PDB entry 6H98 | X-ray diffraction, 1.80 A resolution | chain A

[Chain A]
Molecule: Sulfurtransferase
From: Chlorobium limicola
UniProt: B3ECE3 (B3ECE3_CHLL2); residue numbers follow UniProt; this construct covers 35-457
Chain sequence (441 residues; each row starts with the number of its first residue; note: 35 numbers in that range are skipped by the numbering (no residue carries them; nothing is unmodelled there); numbers below 1 keep their minus sign (Met-18 is residue -18)):
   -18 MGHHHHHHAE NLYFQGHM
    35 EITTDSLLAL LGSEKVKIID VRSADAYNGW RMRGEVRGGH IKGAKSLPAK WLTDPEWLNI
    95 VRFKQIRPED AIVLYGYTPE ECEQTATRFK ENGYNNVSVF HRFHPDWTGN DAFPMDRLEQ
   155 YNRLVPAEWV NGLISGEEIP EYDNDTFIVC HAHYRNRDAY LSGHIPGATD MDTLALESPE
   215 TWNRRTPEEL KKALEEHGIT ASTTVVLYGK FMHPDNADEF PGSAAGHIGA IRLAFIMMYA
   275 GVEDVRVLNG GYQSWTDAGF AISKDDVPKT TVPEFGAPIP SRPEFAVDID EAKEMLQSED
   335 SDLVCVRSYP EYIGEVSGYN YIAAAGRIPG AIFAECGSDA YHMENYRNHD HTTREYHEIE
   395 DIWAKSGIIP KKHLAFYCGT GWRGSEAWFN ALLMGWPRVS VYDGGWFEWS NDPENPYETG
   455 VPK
Disordered / not traced: -18 to -3, 457
Sequence notes: initiating methionine (-18); expression tag (-17 to -1); conflict Ala357 (Lys in B3ECE3), Ala358 (Lys in B3ECE3), Ala359 (Lys in B3ECE3)
Ion coordination: Mg2+: Trp216, Asn217, Thr414, Asp437
From the paper describing this entry:
  - contacts within the chain: Cys412-Gly415 (hydrogen bond), Cys412-Gly413 (backbone contact)
  - catalytic residues: Tyr353, Thr414
  - specificity-determining residues: Tyr375

[Summary]
Trp216, Asn217, Thr414 and Asp437 coordinate Mg2+. The paper reports catalytic residues Tyr353 and Thr414; the
specificity determinant Tyr375.
Chain A is Sulfurtransferase (Chlorobium limicola); the structure, Native crystal structure of anaerobic
ergothioneine biosynthesis enzyme from Chlorobium limicola, was determined by X-ray diffraction together with
6H99 and 6H9A from the same study.
